8GWJ - chains A and B of the 4 polymer chains in the assembly; structure by X-ray diffraction, 2.90 A resolution.

# Chain A (and B)
Name: Replicase polyprotein 1ab
Organism: Severe acute respiratory syndrome coronavirus 2
Notes: EC 3.4.22.69; chain B of this document is another copy of the same molecule, construct and numbering; everything in this record applies to it too
UniProt: P0DTD1 (R1AB_SARS2); residues 1-302 here correspond to UniProt positions 3264-3565 (UniProt number = residue number + 3263)
Amino-acid sequence (302 residues; numbered 1 to 302; the number before each row is that of its first residue):
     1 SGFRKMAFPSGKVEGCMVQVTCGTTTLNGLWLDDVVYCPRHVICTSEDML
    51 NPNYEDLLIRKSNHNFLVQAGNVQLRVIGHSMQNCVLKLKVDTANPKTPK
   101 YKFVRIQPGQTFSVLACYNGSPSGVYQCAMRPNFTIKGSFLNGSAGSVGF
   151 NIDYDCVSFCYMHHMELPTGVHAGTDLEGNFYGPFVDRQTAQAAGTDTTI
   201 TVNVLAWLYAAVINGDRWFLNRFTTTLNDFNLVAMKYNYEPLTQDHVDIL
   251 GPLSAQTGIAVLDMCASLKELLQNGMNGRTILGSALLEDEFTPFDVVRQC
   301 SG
Not modelled in the structure: 215-230, 276-278 (chain B: fully traced)
Construct notes: conflict Ala145 (Cys3408 in P0DTD1)
Curated features (UniProtKB/Swiss-Prot):
  - active site: His41 (For 3CL-PRO activity)
  - cross-link (Glycyl lysine isopeptide (Lys-Gly)): Lys5 (interchain with G-Cter in ubiquitin), Lys90 (interchain with G-Cter in ubiquitin)

# Chain A / chain B interface
Residue-residue contacts (78):
  Ser1(A) - Gly138(B)
  Ser1(A) - Ser139(B)
  Ser1(A) - Phe140(B)  hydrogen bond (backbone-backbone)
  Ser1(A) - Glu166(B)  hydrogen bond (backbone-side chain)
  Ser1(A) - Gly170(B)  hydrogen bond (side chain-backbone)
  Ser1(A) - His172(B)  hydrogen bond (backbone-side chain)
  Gly2(A) - Gly138(B)
  Gly2(A) - Ser139(B)
  Arg4(A) - Tyr126(B)
  Arg4(A) - Gln127(B)  hydrogen bond (side chain-backbone)
  Arg4(A) - Cys128(B)  hydrogen bond
  Arg4(A) - Lys137(B)  hydrogen bond (side chain-backbone)
  Arg4(A) - Ser139(B)
  Lys5(A) - Arg4(B)
  Lys5(A) - Tyr126(B)
  Met6(A) - Ala116(B)  hydrophobic
  Met6(A) - Val125(B)
  Met6(A) - Tyr126(B)  hydrophobic
  Met6(A) - Ser139(B)
  Ala7(A) - Gly124(B)
  Ala7(A) - Val125(B)  hydrogen bond (backbone-backbone)
  Phe8(A) - Val125(B)
  Pro9(A) - Ser10(B)
  Pro9(A) - Glu14(B)
  Pro9(A) - Pro122(B)
  Pro9(A) - Ser123(B)
  Pro9(A) - Gly124(B)
  Ser10(A) - Pro9(B)
  Ser10(A) - Ser10(B)  hydrogen bond (backbone-side chain)
  Ser10(A) - Glu14(B)  hydrogen bond (backbone-side chain)
  Gly11(A) - Gly11(B)
  Gly11(A) - Glu14(B)  hydrogen bond (backbone-side chain)
  Glu14(A) - Pro9(B)
  Glu14(A) - Ser10(B)  hydrogen bond (side chain-backbone)
  Glu14(A) - Gly11(B)  hydrogen bond (side chain-backbone)
  Pro122(A) - Pro9(B)  hydrophobic
  Ser123(A) - Pro9(B)
  Ser123(A) - Arg298(B)
  Gly124(A) - Met6(B)
  Gly124(A) - Ala7(B)
  Gly124(A) - Pro9(B)
  Val125(A) - Met6(B)
  Val125(A) - Ala7(B)  hydrogen bond (backbone-backbone)
  Val125(A) - Phe8(B)
  Val125(A) - Val125(B)  hydrophobic
  Tyr126(A) - Arg4(B)
  Tyr126(A) - Lys5(B)
  Tyr126(A) - Met6(B)  hydrophobic
  Gln127(A) - Arg4(B)  hydrogen bond (backbone-side chain)
  Cys128(A) - Arg4(B)  hydrogen bond
  Lys137(A) - Arg4(B)  hydrogen bond (backbone-side chain)
  Gly138(A) - Ser1(B)
  Gly138(A) - Gly2(B)
  Gly138(A) - Arg4(B)
  Ser139(A) - Ser1(B)
  Ser139(A) - Gly2(B)
  Ser139(A) - Arg4(B)
  Ser139(A) - Met6(B)
  Ser139(A) - Gln299(B)  hydrogen bond
  Phe140(A) - Ser1(B)  hydrogen bond (backbone-backbone)
  Leu141(A) - Ser1(B)
  Leu141(A) - Gln299(B)
  Leu141(A) - Ser301(B)
  Leu141(A) - Gly302(B)
  Glu166(A) - Ser1(B)  hydrogen bond (side chain-backbone)
  His172(A) - Ser1(B)  hydrogen bond (side chain-backbone)
  Thr280(A) - Leu286(B)
  Gly283(A) - Leu286(B)
  Ser284(A) - Leu286(B)
  Ala285(A) - Ala285(B)  hydrophobic
  Ala285(A) - Leu286(B)  hydrophobic
  Leu286(A) - Thr280(B)
  Leu286(A) - Ala285(B)  hydrophobic
  Arg298(A) - Ser123(B)  hydrogen bond (side chain-backbone)
  Gln299(A) - Ser139(B)  hydrogen bond
  Gln299(A) - Leu141(B)
  Cys300(A) - Leu141(B)
  Gly302(A) - Leu141(B)
Interface residues without a listed pair, chain A (37 interface residues in all): Phe3, Lys12, Leu115
Interface residues without a listed pair, chain B (38 interface residues in all): Phe3, Leu115, Gly283, Cys300

# Overview
The interface between chain A and chain B involves 37 residues on one side and 38 on the other; the contacts
include 23 hydrogen bonds. Among the polar pairs are Ser1(A)-Glu166(B), Ser1(A)-Gly170(B) and
Ser1(A)-His172(B). UniProt lists active-site residue His41(A) on chain A.
Chain A and chain B are both Replicase polyprotein 1ab (Severe acute respiratory syndrome coronavirus 2); the
structure, SARS CoV-2 Mpro 1-302 C145A in complex with peptide 7, was determined by X-ray diffraction.
